8ADC - chain B; structure by X-ray diffraction, 1.70 A resolution.

Chain B:
Molecule: Deubiquitinating enzyme
Source organism: Waddlia chondrophila
Reference sequence: D6YWY5 (D6YWY5_WADCW); residues 279-493 here = UniProt positions 279-493
Sequence (215 residues; each row starts with the number of its first residue):
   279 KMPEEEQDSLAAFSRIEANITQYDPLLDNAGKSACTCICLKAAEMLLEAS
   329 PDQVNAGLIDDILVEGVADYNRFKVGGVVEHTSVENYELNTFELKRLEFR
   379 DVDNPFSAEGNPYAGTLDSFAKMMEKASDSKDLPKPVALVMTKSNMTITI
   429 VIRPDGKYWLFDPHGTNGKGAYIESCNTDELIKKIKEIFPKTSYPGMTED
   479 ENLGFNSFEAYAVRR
Unresolved in the structure: 279-282, 354-357
Modified residues: Mse280 (selenomethionine); Mse323, Mse401, Mse402, Mse419, Mse424, Mse475 (selenomethionine; parent Met)
What the authors report for this chain:
  - catalytic residues: Asp440, His442
  - mutagenesis - D440A, H442A: abolished catalytic activity on K6-linked di-ubiquitin
  - mutagenesis - F384A, A392G: decreased catalytic activity on K6-linked ubiquitin chains
  - mutagenesis - E363A, L481A: abolished catalytic activity
  - mutagenesis - N364A: decreased catalytic activity on K6-linked di-ubiquitin

Summary:
From the paper: catalytic residues Asp440 and His442; D440A and H442A abolish catalytic activity on K6-linked
di-ubiquitin; 7 substitutions were tested in all.
Chain B is Deubiquitinating enzyme (Waddlia chondrophila); the structure, Viral tegument-like DUBs, was
determined by X-ray diffraction, deposited together with 8ADD.
